PDB entry 3QIU | X-ray diffraction, 2.70 A resolution | chains A and D of the 5 polymer chains in the assembly

== Chain A ==
Molecule: H-2 CLASS II HISTOCOMPATIBILITY ANTIGEN, E-K alpha chain
Source organism: Mus musculus
Reference sequence: P04224 (HA22_MOUSE); residues 3-181 here correspond to UniProt positions 28-206 (UniProt number = residue number + 25)
Chain sequence (179 residues; row label = number of the first residue in the row):
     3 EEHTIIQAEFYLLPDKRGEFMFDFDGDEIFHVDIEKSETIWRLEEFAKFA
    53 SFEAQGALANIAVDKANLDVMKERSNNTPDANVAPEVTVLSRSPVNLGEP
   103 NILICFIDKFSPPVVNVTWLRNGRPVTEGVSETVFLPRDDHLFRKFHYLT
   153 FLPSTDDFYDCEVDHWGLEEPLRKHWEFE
Cystine bridges: C107-C163
Covalent attachments: N-acetylglucosamine (NAG) linked to N118
UniProt features mapped onto this chain:
  - region: E179 to E181 (Connecting peptide)
  - glycosylation: N118 (N-linked (GlcNAc...) asparagine)

== Chain D ==
Molecule: TCR 226 beta chain
Source organism: Mus musculus
Chain sequence (243 residues; numbered 2 to 244; the number before each row is that of its first residue):
     2 MKVIQTPRYLVKGQGQKAKMRCIPEKGHPVVFWYQQNKNNEFKFLINFQN
    52 QEVLQQIDMTEKRFSAECPSNSPCSLEIQSSEAGDSALYLCASSLNNANS
   102 DYTFGSGTRLLVIEDLKNVFPPEVAVFEPSEAEISHTQKATLVCLATGFY
   152 PDHVELSWWVNGKEVHSGVCTDPQPLKEQPALNDSRYALSSRLRVSATFW
   202 QNPRNHFRCQVQFYGLSENDEWTQDRAKPVTQIVSAEAWGRAD
Unresolved in the structure: 183-184, 219-220, 244
Cystine bridges: C23-C92, C69-C75, C145-C210

== How chain A and chain D interact ==
Contacting residue pairs (9):
  Q57(A) with Q56(D)
  A61(A) with L55(D)
  A64(A) with E53(D); L55(D), hydrophobic
  V65(A) with Q50(D); L55(D), hydrophobic; N98(D)
  K67(A) with E53(D), salt bridge
  A68(A) with Q50(D)
Also at the interface, not in a pair above, chain A (7 interface residues in all): N62

== In short ==
The interface between chain A and chain D involves 7 residues on one side and 5 on the other, with 1 salt
bridge. The salt-bridged pair is K67(A)-E53(D). N-acetylglucosamine is covalently linked to N118(A).
Here chain A is H-2 CLASS II HISTOCOMPATIBILITY ANTIGEN, E-K alpha chain and chain D is TCR 226 beta chain,
both from Mus musculus. Entry 3QIU (Crystal structure of the 226 TCR in complex with MCC/I-Ek) was determined
by X-ray diffraction together with 3QIW, 3QJF and 3QJH from the same study.
